9FDV - chains A and D of the 4 polymer chains in the assembly; structure by X-ray diffraction, 1.99 A resolution.

# Chain A
Protein: NADH-quinone oxidoreductase subunit E
Source organism: Aquifex aeolicus VF5
Notes: EC 7.1.1.-
Reference sequence: O66842 (NUOE_AQUAE); residue numbers follow UniProt; this construct covers 1-160
Amino-acid sequence (160 residues; row label = number of the first residue in the row):
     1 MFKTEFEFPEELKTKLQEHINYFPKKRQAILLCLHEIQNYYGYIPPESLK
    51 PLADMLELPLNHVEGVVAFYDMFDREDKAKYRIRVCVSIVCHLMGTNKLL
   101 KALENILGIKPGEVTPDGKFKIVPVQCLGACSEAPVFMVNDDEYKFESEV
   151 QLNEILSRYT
Unresolved in the structure: 1-4
Bound ions: 2Fe-2S cluster Fe: Cys-86, Cys-91, Cys-127, Cys-131; Na+ site 1: Leu-128, Glu-143 (shared with 1 residue of chain B); Na+ site 2: Glu-133 (shared with 1 residue of chain B)
Small-molecule neighbours: 2Fe-2S cluster (FES): Cys-86, Ser-88, Ile-89, Val-90, Cys-91, Cys-127, Leu-128, Gly-129, Ala-130, Cys-131, Val-136
Swiss-Prot annotation at these positions:
  - binding site ([2Fe-2S] cluster): Cys-86, Cys-91, Cys-127, Cys-131

# Chain D
Protein: NADH-quinone oxidoreductase subunit F
Source organism: Aquifex aeolicus VF5
Reference sequence: O66841 (NUOF_AQUAE); residues 1-426 here = UniProt positions 1-426
Amino-acid sequence (434 residues; numbered 1 to 434; the number before each row is that of its first residue):
     1 MRSYPAIPRIYAETTLNMLLKRAKKPRVHSIDEYLKDGGYQALEKALNMS
    51 PEEIIDWVDKSTLRGGGGAGFPTGKKWKFAVQNPGPRYFICNADESEPGT
   101 FKDRIIIERDPHLLIEGIIISSYAIGANEAYIYIRGEYPAGYYILRDAIE
   151 EAKKKGFLGKNILGSGFDLEIYVARGAGAYICGEETALIESLEGKRGHPR
   201 LKPPYPVQKGLWGKPTVVNNVETIANVPFIISMGWEEYRYIGPSDYAGPK
   251 LFPVSGKVKKPGVYELPMNTTLREVIFKYAGGTLGNKKVKAVFSGALDCF
   301 SSEELDIPMDYSPLGFGGTGTVIVLTEEDDIVEAALKIAEFYEHETCGQC
   351 TPCRVGCYEQANLLEKIYKGEATEQDWEGFDFVNRNIQPTSICGLGAVAG
   401 RLIRQTLEKFPEEWEKYRKKSASLPLAGHHHHHH
Unresolved in the structure: 1-2, 421-434
Construct notes: engineered mutation Gly-66 (Arg in O66841); expression tag (427-434)
Bound ions: Na+ site 1: Asp-94, Ala-179; Na+ site 2 near Glu-108 (its only coordinating residue here); Na+ site 3 near Glu-129 (its only coordinating residue here); Na+ site 4: Tyr-143 (shared with 1 residue of chain C); Na+ site 5: Glu-185 (together with MPO); 4Fe-4S cluster Fe: Cys-347, Cys-350, Cys-353, Cys-393
Small-molecule neighbours:
  - FNR (1-deoxy-1-(7,8-dimethyl-2,4-dioxo-3,4-dihydro-2H-benzo[g]pteridin-1-id-10(5h)-yl)-5-O-phosphonato-D-ribitol): Gly-65, Gly-66, Gly-67, Gly-68, Ala-69, Phe-71, Lys-76, Asn-92, Asp-94, Glu-95, Ser-96, Tyr-180, Ile-181, Gly-183, Glu-184, Glu-185, Val-218, Asn-219, Asn-220, Thr-223, Gly-394, Leu-395
  - MPO (3[N-morpholino]propane sulfonic acid): Phe-71, Lys-76, Phe-79, Glu-185, Tyr-205, Pro-206, Val-207
  - 4Fe-4S cluster (SF4): Ile-181, Pro-199, Thr-346, Cys-347, Gly-348, Gln-349, Cys-350, Cys-353, Ser-391, Ile-392, Cys-393, Leu-395, Gly-396
Swiss-Prot annotation at these positions:
  - binding site (NAD(+)): Gly-65, Gly-67 to Gly-74
  - binding site (FMN): Gly-176 to Thr-223
  - binding site ([4Fe-4S] cluster): Cys-347, Cys-350, Cys-353, Cys-393

# Interface between chain A and chain D
Residue-residue contacts (8; chain A residue first):
  Glu-133(A) with Lys-155(D), salt bridge
  Glu-147(A) with Leu-35(D); Lys-36(D), hydrogen bond (backbone-side chain)
  Ser-148(A) with Lys-36(D), hydrogen bond (side chain-backbone)
  Gln-151(A) with Gln-41(D), hydrogen bond (backbone-side chain)
  Glu-154(A) with Gln-41(D)
  Ile-155(A) with Gln-41(D)
  Arg-158(A) with Glu-44(D), salt bridge
Other interface residues (no listed pair), chain A (9 interface residues in all): Lys-145, Val-150
Other interface residues (no listed pair), chain D (8 interface residues in all): Asp-32, Asp-37, Gly-38

# In short
Chain A and chain D form an interface of 9 and 8 residues respectively, with 3 hydrogen bonds and 2 salt
bridges. Polar pairs include Glu-133(A)/Lys-155(D), Arg-158(A)/Glu-44(D) and Glu-147(A)/Lys-36(D). Chain A
binds 2Fe-2S cluster. Ligands of chain D: 4Fe-4S cluster, compound FNR and compound MPO.
Chain A is NADH-quinone oxidoreductase subunit E and chain D is NADH-quinone oxidoreductase subunit F, both
from Aquifex aeolicus VF5; the structure, Crystal Structure of reduced NuoEF variant R66G(NuoF) from Aquifex
aeolicus, was determined by X-ray diffraction (same publication as 9FDJ, 9FDK, 9FE0, 9FE5, 9FE7, 9FE8 and 6
further entries).
